Entry 3V0B (X-ray diffraction, 3.90 A resolution); this record covers chains A and B.

== Chain A ==
Molecule: BoNT/A
Organism: Clostridium botulinum
Notes: fragment: Inactive full length BoNT/A1
UniProt: Q7B8V4 (Q7B8V4_CLOBO); residues 1-1296 here = UniProt positions 1-1296
Amino-acid sequence (1296 residues; numbered 1 to 1296; the number before each row is that of its first residue):
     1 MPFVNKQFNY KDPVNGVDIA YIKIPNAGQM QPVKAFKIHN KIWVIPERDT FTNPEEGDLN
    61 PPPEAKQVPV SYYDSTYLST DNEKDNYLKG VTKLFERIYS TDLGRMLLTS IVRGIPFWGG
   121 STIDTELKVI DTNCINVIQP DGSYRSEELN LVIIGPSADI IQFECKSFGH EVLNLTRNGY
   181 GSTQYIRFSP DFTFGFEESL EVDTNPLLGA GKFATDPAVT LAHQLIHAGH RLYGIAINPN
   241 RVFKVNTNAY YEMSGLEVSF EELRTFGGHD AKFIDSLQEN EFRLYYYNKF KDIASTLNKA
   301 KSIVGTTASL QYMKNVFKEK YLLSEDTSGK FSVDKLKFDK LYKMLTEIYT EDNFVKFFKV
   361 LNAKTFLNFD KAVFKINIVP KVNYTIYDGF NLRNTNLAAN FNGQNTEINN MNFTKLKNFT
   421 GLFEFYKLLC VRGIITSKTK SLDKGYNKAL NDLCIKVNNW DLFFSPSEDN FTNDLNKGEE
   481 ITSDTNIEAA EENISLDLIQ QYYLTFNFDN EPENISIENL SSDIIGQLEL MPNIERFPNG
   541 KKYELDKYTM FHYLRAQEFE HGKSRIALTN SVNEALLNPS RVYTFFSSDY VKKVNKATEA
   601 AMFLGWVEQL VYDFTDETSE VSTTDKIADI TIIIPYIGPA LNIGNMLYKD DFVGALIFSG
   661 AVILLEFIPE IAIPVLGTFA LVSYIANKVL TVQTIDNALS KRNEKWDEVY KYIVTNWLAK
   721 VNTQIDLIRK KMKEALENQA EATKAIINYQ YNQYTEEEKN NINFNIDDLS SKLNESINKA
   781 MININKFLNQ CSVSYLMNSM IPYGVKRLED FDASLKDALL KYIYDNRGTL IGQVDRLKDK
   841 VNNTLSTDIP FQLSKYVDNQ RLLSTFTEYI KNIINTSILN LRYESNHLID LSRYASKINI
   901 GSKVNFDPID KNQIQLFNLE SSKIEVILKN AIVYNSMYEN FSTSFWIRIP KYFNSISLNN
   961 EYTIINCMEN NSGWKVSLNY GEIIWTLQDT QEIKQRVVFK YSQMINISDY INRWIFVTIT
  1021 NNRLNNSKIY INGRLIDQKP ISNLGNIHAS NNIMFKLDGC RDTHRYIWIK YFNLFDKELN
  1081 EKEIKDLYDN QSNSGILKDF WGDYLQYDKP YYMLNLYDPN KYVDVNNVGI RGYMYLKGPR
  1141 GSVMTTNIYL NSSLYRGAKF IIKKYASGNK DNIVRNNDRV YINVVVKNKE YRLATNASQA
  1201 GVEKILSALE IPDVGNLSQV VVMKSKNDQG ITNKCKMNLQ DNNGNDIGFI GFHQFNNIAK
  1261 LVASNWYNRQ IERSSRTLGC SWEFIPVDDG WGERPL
Disordered / not traced: 435-449, 1296
Sequence notes: engineered mutation Gln224 (Glu in Q7B8V4), Ala363 (Arg in Q7B8V4), Phe366 (Tyr in Q7B8V4); conflict Ala1158 (Thr in Q7B8V4)
Disulfide bonds: Cys430-Cys454
Bound ions: Zn2+: His223, His227, Glu262; Ca2+: Ala575, Asn578, Arg581
From the paper describing this entry:
  - mutagenesis - E224Q/R363A/Y366F: abolished catalytic activity (citing earlier work)
  - mutagenesis - E982A, D1037A, D1118A, D1171A: unchanged binding to NTNHA-A at pH 6.0
  - mutagenesis - E982A (Kd 279.5 nM), E982Q, D1037A, D1037N: increased binding to NTNHA-A at pH 7.5
  - mutagenesis - K1000A/K1039A, K1000A/K1039A/K1121A: decreased binding to NTNH (chain B)

== Chain B ==
Molecule: NTNH
Organism: Clostridium botulinum
Notes: fragment: Full length NTNHA1
UniProt: Q45914 (Q45914_CLOBO); residue numbers follow UniProt; this construct covers 1-1193
Amino-acid sequence (1196 residues; numbered -1 to 1194; the number before each row is that of its first residue; numbers below 1 keep their minus sign (Gly-1 is residue -1)):
    -1 GSMNINDNLS INSPVDNKNV VVVRARKTDT VFKAFKVAPN IWVAPERYYG ESLSIDEEYK
    59 VDGGIYDSNF LSQDSEKDKF LQAIITLLKR INSTNAGEKL LSLISTAIPF PYGYIGGGYY
   119 APNMITFGSA PKSNKKLNSL ISSTIPFPYA GYRETNYLSS EDNKSFYASN IVIFGPGANI
   179 VENNTVFYKK EDAENGMGTM TEIWFQPFLT YKYDEFYIDP AIELIKCLIK SLYFLYGIKP
   239 SDDLVIPYRL RSELENIEYS QLNIVDLLVS GGIDPKFINT DPYWFTDNYF SNAKKVFEDH
   299 RNIYETEIEG NNAIGNDIKL RLKQKFRINI NDIWELNLNY FSKEFSIMMP DRFNNALKHF
   359 YRKQYYKIDY PENYSINGFV NGQINAQLSL SDRNQDIINK PEEIINLLNG NNVSLMRSNI
   419 YGDGLKSTVD DFYSNYKIPY NRAYEYHFNN SNDSSLDNVN IGVIDNIPEI IDVNPYKENC
   479 DKFSPVQKIT STREINTNIP WPINYLQAQN TNNEKFSLSS DFVEVVSSKD KSLVYSFLSN
   539 VMFYLDSIKD NSPIDTDKKY YLWLREIFRN YSFDITATQE INTNCGINKV VTWFGKALNI
   599 LNTSDSFVEE FQNLGAISLI NKKENLSMPI IESYEIPNDM LGLPLNDLNE KLFNIYSKNT
   659 AYFKKIYYNF LDQWWTQYYS QYFDLICMAK RSVLAQETLI KRIIQKKLSY LIGNSNISSD
   719 NLALMNLTTT NTLRDISNES QIAMNNVDSF LNNAAICVFE SNIYPKFISF MEQCINNINI
   779 KTKEFIQKCT NINEDEKLQL INQNVFNSLD FEFLNIQNMK SLFSSETALL IKEETWPYEL
   839 VLYAFKEPGN NVIGDASGKN TSIEYSKDIG LVYGINSDAL YLNGSNQSIS FSNDFFENGL
   899 TNSFSIYFWL RNLGKDTIKS KLIGSKEDNC GWEIYFQDTG LVFNMIDSNG NEKNIYLSDV
   959 SNNSWHYITI SVDRLKEQLL IFIDDNLVAN ESIKEILNIY SSNIISLLSE NNPSYIEGLT
  1019 ILNKPTTSQE VLSNYFEVLN NSYIRDSNEE RLEYNKTYQL YNYVFSDKPI CEVKQNNNIY
  1079 LTINNTNNLN LQASKFKLLS INPNKQYVQK LDEVIISVLD NMEKYIDISE DNRLQLIDNK
  1139 NNAKKMIISN DIFISNCLTL SYNGKYICLS MKDENHNWMI CNNDMSKYLY LWSFKP
Disordered / not traced: -1 to 0, 114-148, 442-450
Sequence notes: expression tag (-1 to 0, 1194)
Curated features (UniProtKB/Swiss-Prot):
  - site: Lys133, Lys134 (Cleaved during long-term storage, protected in M-PTC complex)
Disulfide bonds: Cys583-Cys755

== How chain A and chain B interact ==
Residue-residue contacts - 134 pairs, chain A then chain B:
  Leu496(A) - Tyr1186(B)  hydrophobic
  Asp497(A) - Tyr1061(B)
  Asp497(A) - Val1062(B)
  Asp497(A) - Tyr1186(B)
  Gln500(A) - Ser1184(B)
  Gln501(A) - Val1062(B)
  Gln501(A) - Phe1063(B)
  Tyr503(A) - Met1169(B)
  Leu504(A) - Leu1167(B)
  Leu504(A) - Ser1168(B)
  Leu504(A) - Met1169(B)  hydrophobic
  Leu504(A) - Lys1170(B)  hydrogen bond (backbone-backbone)
  Leu504(A) - Asn1175(B)  hydrogen bond (backbone-side chain)
  Leu504(A) - Leu1187(B)  hydrophobic
  Thr505(A) - Lys1170(B)
  Asn507(A) - Lys1170(B)
  Asp616(A) - Asn580(B)
  Asp625(A) - Phe571(B)
  Asp625(A) - Lys974(B)
  Lys626(A) - Asn538(B)  hydrogen bond
  Lys626(A) - Phe571(B)
  Lys626(A) - Leu973(B)
  Ile627(A) - Lys974(B)
  Ala628(A) - Gln976(B)
  Asp629(A) - Gln976(B)
  Asp629(A) - Asn988(B)  hydrogen bond
  Met797(A) - Asn988(B)
  Asn843(A) - Gln935(B)  hydrogen bond (backbone-side chain)
  Thr844(A) - Gln935(B)
  Ser846(A) - Asn952(B)
  Thr847(A) - Gln935(B)
  Thr847(A) - Asn952(B)
  Thr847(A) - Tyr954(B)
  Asp848(A) - Asn952(B)  hydrogen bond (backbone-backbone)
  Asp848(A) - Tyr954(B)  hydrogen bond (backbone-backbone)
  Pro850(A) - Tyr954(B)
  Pro850(A) - Val986(B)
  Pro850(A) - Ala987(B)  hydrophobic
  Gln852(A) - Leu985(B)
  Leu862(A) - Phe980(B)  hydrophobic
  Leu862(A) - Asp983(B)
  Leu862(A) - Leu985(B)
  Leu862(A) - Ser1026(B)
  Leu862(A) - Leu1030(B)  hydrophobic
  Leu863(A) - Leu1030(B)  hydrophobic
  Leu863(A) - Phe1034(B)  hydrophobic
  Leu863(A) - Phe1151(B)  hydrophobic
  Phe866(A) - Phe1151(B)  hydrophobic
  Leu958(A) - Gln801(B)  hydrogen bond (backbone-side chain)
  Asn959(A) - Tyr654(B)  hydrogen bond
  Asn959(A) - Gln801(B)  hydrogen bond (side chain-backbone)
  Asn959(A) - Val803(B)  hydrogen bond (side chain-backbone)
  Glu982(A) - Leu807(B)
  Ile984(A) - Leu807(B)  hydrophobic
  Arg996(A) - Leu807(B)
  Arg996(A) - Glu810(B)
  Val998(A) - Glu810(B)
  Phe999(A) - Asn813(B)
  Lys1000(A) - Leu807(B)
  Lys1000(A) - Glu810(B)
  Lys1000(A) - Phe811(B)
  Asn1026(A) - Asn582(B)  hydrogen bond (side chain-backbone)
  Arg1034(A) - Gln815(B)
  Leu1035(A) - Ile814(B)
  Leu1035(A) - Gln815(B)  hydrogen bond (backbone-backbone)
  Ile1036(A) - Leu812(B)
  Ile1036(A) - Asn813(B)
  Ile1036(A) - Ile814(B)  hydrogen bond (backbone-backbone)
  Ile1036(A) - Gln815(B)
  Asp1037(A) - Leu812(B)
  Asp1037(A) - Ile814(B)
  Gln1038(A) - Cys583(B)  hydrogen bond (side chain-backbone)
  Gln1038(A) - Glu758(B)  hydrogen bond
  Gln1038(A) - Ile814(B)
  Lys1039(A) - Glu810(B)  salt bridge
  Arg1061(A) - Gln801(B)  hydrogen bond
  Lys1082(A) - Gln1027(B)
  Tyr1117(A) - Glu342(B)  hydrogen bond
  Lys1121(A) - Asp455(B)  salt bridge
  Asn1147(A) - Asn652(B)  hydrogen bond
  Asn1147(A) - Ser655(B)
  Tyr1165(A) - Asn1100(B)  hydrogen bond (backbone-side chain)
  Tyr1165(A) - Asn1102(B)  hydrogen bond (backbone-side chain)
  Ala1166(A) - Asn1100(B)  hydrogen bond (backbone-side chain)
  Ala1166(A) - Lys1103(B)
  Ser1167(A) - Asn1100(B)  hydrogen bond (backbone-side chain)
  Ser1167(A) - Lys1103(B)
  Gly1168(A) - Ile1099(B)
  Gly1168(A) - Lys1103(B)
  Gly1168(A) - Asp1110(B)
  Gly1168(A) - Glu1111(B)  hydrogen bond (backbone-backbone)
  Asn1169(A) - Leu1109(B)
  Asn1169(A) - Asp1110(B)
  Asn1169(A) - Glu1111(B)
  Lys1170(A) - Glu1111(B)
  Arg1175(A) - Lys1108(B)  hydrogen bond (side chain-backbone)
  Arg1175(A) - Asp1110(B)  salt bridge
  Asn1176(A) - Asn1039(B)
  Asn1176(A) - Ser1040(B)  hydrogen bond (backbone-side chain)
  Asn1176(A) - Gln1107(B)
  Asn1177(A) - Asn1039(B)  hydrogen bond (side chain-backbone)
  Asn1177(A) - Ser1040(B)
  Asn1177(A) - Tyr1041(B)
  Asn1177(A) - Gln1107(B)  hydrogen bond (backbone-side chain)
  Asp1178(A) - Gln1107(B)
  Val1202(A) - Glu845(B)
  Asp1241(A) - Pro846(B)
  Asn1245(A) - Lys844(B)
  Asn1245(A) - Glu845(B)
  Asn1245(A) - Pro846(B)
  Asp1246(A) - Phe843(B)
  Asp1246(A) - Lys844(B)  hydrogen bond (backbone-backbone)
  Asp1246(A) - Glu845(B)
  Asp1246(A) - Pro846(B)
  Ile1247(A) - Pro846(B)  hydrophobic
  Gln1254(A) - Asn93(B)
  Asn1257(A) - Lys97(B)
  Asn1257(A) - Val457(B)  hydrogen bond (side chain-backbone)
  Asn1257(A) - Asn458(B)
  Asn1265(A) - Phe843(B)
  Asn1265(A) - Glu845(B)  hydrogen bond
  Asn1268(A) - Phe843(B)
  Arg1269(A) - Tyr841(B)
  Arg1269(A) - Phe843(B)
  Arg1269(A) - Val850(B)
  Arg1269(A) - Ala854(B)
  Ile1271(A) - Val839(B)  hydrophobic
  Ile1271(A) - Ala854(B)  hydrophobic
  Arg1273(A) - Glu831(B)
  Ser1274(A) - Glu831(B)
  Ser1275(A) - Leu827(B)
  Ser1275(A) - Glu831(B)  hydrogen bond (backbone-side chain)
  Arg1276(A) - Leu827(B)
  Thr1277(A) - Lys341(B)  hydrogen bond
Interface residues without a listed pair, chain A (79 interface residues in all): Phe506, Phe508, Tyr612, Thr631, Phe851, Ser854, Ser955, Gln1270
Interface residues without a listed pair, chain B (94 interface residues in all): Arg567, Thr574, Phe651, Tyr762, Asn800, Asn802, Asn805, Asp808, Glu824, Trp834, Gly847, Lys917, Asp936, Val940, Ile953, Asn984, Glu989, Ser1098, Met1183
Interface features reported in the paper:
  - pairs named by the authors: Lys1000(A)-Asp808(B)

== Summary ==
Chain A and chain B form an interface of 79 and 94 residues respectively, with 33 hydrogen bonds and 3 salt
bridges. Polar pairs include Lys1039(A)-Glu810(B), Lys1121(A)-Asp455(B) and Arg1175(A)-Asp1110(B). The authors
report a contact between Lys1000(A) and Asp808(B). From the paper: E982A, E982Q and D1037A of chain A, among
others, increase binding to NTNHA-A at pH 7.5; K1000A/K1039A and K1000A/K1039A/K1121A of chain A reduce
binding to NTNH (chain B); 9 substitutions were tested in all.
Here chain A is BoNT/A and chain B is NTNH, both from Clostridium botulinum. Entry 3V0B (3.9 angstrom crystal
structure of BoNT/Ai in complex with NTNHA) was determined by X-ray diffraction together with 3V0C from the
same study.
